Entry 4JRX (X-ray diffraction, 2.30 A resolution); this record covers chains A and C of the 5 polymer chains in the assembly.

[Chain A]
Name: MHC class I antigen
From: Homo sapiens
UniProtKB: C5MK56 (C5MK56_HUMAN); residues 1-276 here correspond to UniProt positions 25-300 (UniProt number = residue number + 24)
Sequence (276 residues; numbered 1 to 276; the number before each row is that of its first residue):
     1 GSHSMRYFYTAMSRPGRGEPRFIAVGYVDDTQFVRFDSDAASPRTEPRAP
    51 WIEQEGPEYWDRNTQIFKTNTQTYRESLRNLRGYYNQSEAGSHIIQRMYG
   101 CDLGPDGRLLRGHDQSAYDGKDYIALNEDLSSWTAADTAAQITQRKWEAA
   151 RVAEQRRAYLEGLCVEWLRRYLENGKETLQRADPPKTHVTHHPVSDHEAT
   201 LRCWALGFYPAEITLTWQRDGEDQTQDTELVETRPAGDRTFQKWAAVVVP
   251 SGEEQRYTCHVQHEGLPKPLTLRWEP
Cystine bridges: Cys101-Cys164, Cys203-Cys259
Bound ions: Na+: Arg14, Gly16, Gly18
What the authors report for this chain:
  - mutagenesis - I66A (Tm change 10 degC): decreased stability
  - mutagenesis - I66A: decreased binding to SB47
  - mutagenesis - R151A, Q155A: unchanged binding to SB47 TCR
  - mutagenesis - I66A, R151A, Q155A: decreased binding to SB27 TCR

[Chain C]
Name: Trans-activator protein BZLF1
UniProtKB: Q3KSS8 (BZLF1_EBVG); residues 1-13 here correspond to UniProt positions 52-64 (UniProt number = residue number + 51)
Sequence (13 residues; numbered 1 to 13; the number before each row is that of its first residue):
     1 LPEPLPQGQLTAY

[Interface between chain A and chain C]
Pairs across the interface (48):
  Met5(A) - Leu1(C)
  Tyr7(A) - Leu1(C)  hydrogen bond (side chain-backbone)
  Tyr7(A) - Pro2(C)
  Tyr9(A) - Pro2(C)
  Tyr59(A) - Leu1(C)  hydrophobic
  Arg62(A) - Leu1(C)
  Asn63(A) - Leu1(C)
  Asn63(A) - Pro2(C)
  Ile66(A) - Glu3(C)
  Ile66(A) - Pro4(C)  hydrophobic
  Phe67(A) - Pro2(C)  hydrophobic
  Thr69(A) - Leu5(C)
  Asn70(A) - Leu5(C)
  Asn70(A) - Leu10(C)
  Thr73(A) - Leu10(C)
  Thr73(A) - Ala12(C)
  Tyr74(A) - Tyr13(C)  hydrogen bond
  Glu76(A) - Ala12(C)
  Ser77(A) - Ala12(C)
  Ser77(A) - Tyr13(C)  hydrogen bond (side chain-backbone)
  Asn80(A) - Tyr13(C)  hydrogen bond (side chain-backbone)
  Leu81(A) - Tyr13(C)  hydrophobic
  Tyr84(A) - Tyr13(C)  hydrogen bond (side chain-backbone)
  Ile95(A) - Tyr13(C)
  Arg97(A) - Glu3(C)  salt bridge
  Arg97(A) - Tyr13(C)
  Tyr99(A) - Pro2(C)
  Tyr99(A) - Glu3(C)  hydrogen bond (side chain-backbone)
  Ser116(A) - Tyr13(C)  hydrogen bond
  Thr143(A) - Tyr13(C)  hydrogen bond (side chain-backbone)
  Lys146(A) - Ala12(C)  hydrogen bond (side chain-backbone)
  Lys146(A) - Tyr13(C)
  Trp147(A) - Thr11(C)
  Trp147(A) - Ala12(C)  hydrogen bond (side chain-backbone)
  Trp147(A) - Tyr13(C)  hydrophobic
  Ala150(A) - Thr11(C)
  Val152(A) - Thr11(C)
  Gln155(A) - Glu3(C)
  Gln155(A) - Pro6(C)
  Arg156(A) - Glu3(C)  salt bridge
  Tyr159(A) - Leu1(C)  hydrogen bond (side chain-backbone)
  Tyr159(A) - Pro2(C)
  Tyr159(A) - Glu3(C)
  Tyr159(A) - Pro4(C)
  Leu163(A) - Leu1(C)  hydrophobic
  Leu163(A) - Pro4(C)  hydrophobic
  Trp167(A) - Leu1(C)
  Tyr171(A) - Leu1(C)  hydrogen bond (side chain-backbone)
Interface residues without a listed pair, chain A (34 interface residues in all): Gln65, Tyr123

[Summary]
The interface between chain A and chain C involves 34 residues on one side and 10 on the other, with 12
hydrogen bonds and 2 salt bridges. Among the polar pairs are Arg97(A)-Glu3(C), Arg156(A)-Glu3(C) and
Tyr7(A)-Leu1(C). From the paper: I66A, R151A and Q155A of chain A reduce binding to SB27 TCR; I66A of chain A
reduces stability.
Chain A is MHC class I antigen (Homo sapiens) and chain C is Trans-activator protein BZLF1; the structure,
Crystal Structure of CA5 TCR-HLA B*3505-LPEP complex, was determined by X-ray diffraction together with 4JRY
from the same study.
